Entry 6EQE (X-ray diffraction, 0.92 A resolution); this record covers chain A.

[Chain A]
Molecule: Poly(ethylene terephthalate) hydrolase
From: Ideonella sakaiensis (strain 201-F6)
Notes: EC 3.1.1.101
UniProt: A0A0K8P6T7 (PETH_IDESA); residue numbers follow UniProt; this construct covers 1-290
Sequence (298 residues; row label = number of the first residue in the row):
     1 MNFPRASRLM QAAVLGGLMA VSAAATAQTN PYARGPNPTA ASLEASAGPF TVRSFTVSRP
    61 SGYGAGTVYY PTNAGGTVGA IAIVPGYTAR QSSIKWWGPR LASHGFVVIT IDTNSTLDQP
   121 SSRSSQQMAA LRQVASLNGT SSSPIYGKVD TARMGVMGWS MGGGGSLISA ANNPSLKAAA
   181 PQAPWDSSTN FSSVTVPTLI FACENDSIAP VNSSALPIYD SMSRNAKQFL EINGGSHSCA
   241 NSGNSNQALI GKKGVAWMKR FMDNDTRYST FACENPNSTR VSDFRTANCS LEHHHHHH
Disordered / not traced: 1-28, 294-298
Differences from the reference sequence: expression tag (291-298)
Cystine bridges: C203-C239, C273-C289
Metal / ion sites: Na+ site 1 near S193 (its only coordinating residue here); Na+ site 2: E204, N233
Reported in the primary citation:
  - catalytic residues: S160, D206, H237
  - mutagenesis - W185A: decreased catalytic activity on PET

[In short]
E204 and N233 form the Na+ site 2. The paper reports catalytic residues S160, D206 and H237; W185A reduces
catalytic activity on PET.
Chain A is Poly(ethylene terephthalate) hydrolase (Ideonella sakaiensis (strain 201-F6)); the structure, High
resolution crystal structure of a polyethylene terephthalate degrading hydrolase from Ideonella sakaiensis,
was determined by X-ray diffraction (same publication as 6EQD, 6EQF, 6EQG and 6EQH).
